8EJ3 - chains C and N of the 9 polymer chains in the assembly; structure by electron microscopy, 3.13 A resolution.

== Chain C ==
Name: DNA-directed RNA polymerase subunit beta
From: Mycobacterium tuberculosis H37Rv
Notes: EC 2.7.7.6
Reference sequence: P9WGY9 (RPOB_MYCTU); residue numbers follow UniProt; this construct covers 1-1178
Sequence (1178 residues; numbered 1 to 1178; the number before each row is that of its first residue):
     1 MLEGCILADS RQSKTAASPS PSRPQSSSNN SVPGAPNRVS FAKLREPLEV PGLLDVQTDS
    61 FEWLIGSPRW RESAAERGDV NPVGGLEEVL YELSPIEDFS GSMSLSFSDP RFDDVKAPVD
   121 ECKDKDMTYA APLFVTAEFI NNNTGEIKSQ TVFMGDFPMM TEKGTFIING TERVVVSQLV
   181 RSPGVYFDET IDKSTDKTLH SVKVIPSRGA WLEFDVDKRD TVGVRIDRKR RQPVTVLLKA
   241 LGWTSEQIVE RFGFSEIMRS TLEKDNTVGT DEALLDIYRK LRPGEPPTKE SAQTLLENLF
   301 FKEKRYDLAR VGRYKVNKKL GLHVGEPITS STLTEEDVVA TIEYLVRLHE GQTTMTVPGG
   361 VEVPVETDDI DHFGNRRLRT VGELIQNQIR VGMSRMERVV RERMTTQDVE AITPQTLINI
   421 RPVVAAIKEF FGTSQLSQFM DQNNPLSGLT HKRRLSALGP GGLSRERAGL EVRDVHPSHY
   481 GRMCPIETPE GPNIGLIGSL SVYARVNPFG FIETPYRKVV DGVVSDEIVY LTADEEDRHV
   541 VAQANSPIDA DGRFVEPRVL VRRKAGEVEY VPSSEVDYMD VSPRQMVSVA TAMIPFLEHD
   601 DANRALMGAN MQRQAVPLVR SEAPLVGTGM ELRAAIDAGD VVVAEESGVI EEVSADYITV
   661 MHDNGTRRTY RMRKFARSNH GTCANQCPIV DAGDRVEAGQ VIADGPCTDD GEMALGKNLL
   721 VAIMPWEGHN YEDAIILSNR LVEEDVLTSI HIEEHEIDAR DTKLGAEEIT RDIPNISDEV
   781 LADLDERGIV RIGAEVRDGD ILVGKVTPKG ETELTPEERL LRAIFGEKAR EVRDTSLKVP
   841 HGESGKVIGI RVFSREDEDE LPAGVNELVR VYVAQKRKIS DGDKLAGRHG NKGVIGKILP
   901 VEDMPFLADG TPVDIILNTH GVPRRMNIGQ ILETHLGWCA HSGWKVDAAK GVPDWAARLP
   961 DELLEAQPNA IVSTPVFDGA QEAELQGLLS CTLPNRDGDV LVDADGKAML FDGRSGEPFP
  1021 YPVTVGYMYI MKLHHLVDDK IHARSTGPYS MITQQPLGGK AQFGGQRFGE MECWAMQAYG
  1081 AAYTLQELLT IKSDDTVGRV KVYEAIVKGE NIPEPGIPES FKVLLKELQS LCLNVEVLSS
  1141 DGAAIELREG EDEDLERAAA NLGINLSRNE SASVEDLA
Not modelled in the structure: 1-29, 811-829, 1170-1178

== Chain N ==
Molecule: 40-nt DNA strand
Sequence (40 nucleotides; each row starts with the number of its first residue):
     1 GGGCGCATGC TGCTCTTCTT TGCCATCACG GCGACTGCCG
Not modelled in the structure: 1-8, 25-27

== Interface between chain C and chain N ==
Residue-residue contacts (9; chain C residue first):
  Gly209(C) - DC23(N)  hydrogen bond to the base
  Trp211(C) - DC24(N)  base contact
  Arg228(C) - DC23(N)  base contact
  Arg228(C) - DC24(N)  hydrogen bond to the base
  Arg398(C) - DT20(N)  phosphate contact
  Arg398(C) - DT21(N)  phosphate contact
  Glu466(C) - DA28(N)  hydrogen bond to the base
  Arg467(C) - DC24(N)  hydrogen bond to the phosphate
  Arg467(C) - DA28(N)  salt bridge to the phosphate

== Overview ==
6 residues of chain C and 5 residues of chain N are in contact; the contacts include 4 hydrogen bonds and 1
salt bridge. Polar contacts include Gly209(C)-DC23(N), Arg228(C)-DC24(N) and Glu466(C)-DA28(N).
Here chain C is DNA-directed RNA polymerase subunit beta (Mycobacterium tuberculosis H37Rv) and chain N is a
40-nt DNA strand. Entry 8EJ3 (M. tuberculosis RNAP pause escaped complex with Bacillus subtilis NusG and
GMPCPP) was determined by electron microscopy (same publication as 8EHQ, 8EOE, 8EOF, 8EOS, 8EOT and 8EXY).
